Entry 6NIF (X-ray diffraction, 2.00 A resolution); this record covers chain A.

[Chain A]
Molecule: hREV7, GTP-binding nuclear protein Ran, hREV3 fusion
Source organism: Homo sapiens
Notes: EC 2.7.7.7
UniProt: chimeric construct of Q9UI95, F5H018, O60673: residues 2-471 from Q9UI95 (MD2L2_HUMAN) positions 2-211 (offset varies); residues 492-510 from F5H018 positions 163-181 (UniProt number = residue number - 329); residues 513-520 from O60673 positions 1887-1894 (UniProt number = residue number + 1374)
Amino-acid sequence (260 residues; numbered 1 to 520; 260 numbers in that range are skipped by the numbering (no residue carries them; nothing is unmodelled there); the number before each row is that of its first residue):
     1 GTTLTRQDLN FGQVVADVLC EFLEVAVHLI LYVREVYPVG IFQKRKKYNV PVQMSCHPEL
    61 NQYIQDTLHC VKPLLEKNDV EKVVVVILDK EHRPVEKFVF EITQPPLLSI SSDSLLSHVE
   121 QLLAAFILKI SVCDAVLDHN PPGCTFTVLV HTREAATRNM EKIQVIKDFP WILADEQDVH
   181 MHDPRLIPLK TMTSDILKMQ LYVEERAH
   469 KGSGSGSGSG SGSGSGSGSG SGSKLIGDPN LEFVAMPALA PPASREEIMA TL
Disordered / not traced: 1-10, 107-114, 469-490, 513-520
Differences from the reference sequence: expression tag (1); engineered mutation A124 (Arg in Q9UI95); linker (472-491, 511-512)
Reported in the primary citation:
  - mutagenesis - P184A: decreased binding to REV7
  - conformationally variable residues: A156 to L173

[Overview]
The paper reports that P184A reduces binding to REV7; conformational variability at A156.
Chain A is hREV7, GTP-binding nuclear protein Ran, hREV3 fusion (Homo sapiens); the structure, crystal
structure of human REV7-RAN complex, was determined by X-ray diffraction, deposited together with 6KEA.
